Entry 6OJ4 (electron microscopy, 3.30 A resolution); this record covers chains B and P of the 11 polymer chains in the assembly.

# Chain B
Name: Inner capsid protein VP2
Source organism: Rotavirus A (strain RVA/Monkey/United States/RRV/1975/G3P5B[3])
Reference sequence: B3F2X3 (B3F2X3_ROTRH); numbering as in UniProt (aligned over 1-887)
Amino-acid sequence (887 residues; each row starts with the number of its first residue):
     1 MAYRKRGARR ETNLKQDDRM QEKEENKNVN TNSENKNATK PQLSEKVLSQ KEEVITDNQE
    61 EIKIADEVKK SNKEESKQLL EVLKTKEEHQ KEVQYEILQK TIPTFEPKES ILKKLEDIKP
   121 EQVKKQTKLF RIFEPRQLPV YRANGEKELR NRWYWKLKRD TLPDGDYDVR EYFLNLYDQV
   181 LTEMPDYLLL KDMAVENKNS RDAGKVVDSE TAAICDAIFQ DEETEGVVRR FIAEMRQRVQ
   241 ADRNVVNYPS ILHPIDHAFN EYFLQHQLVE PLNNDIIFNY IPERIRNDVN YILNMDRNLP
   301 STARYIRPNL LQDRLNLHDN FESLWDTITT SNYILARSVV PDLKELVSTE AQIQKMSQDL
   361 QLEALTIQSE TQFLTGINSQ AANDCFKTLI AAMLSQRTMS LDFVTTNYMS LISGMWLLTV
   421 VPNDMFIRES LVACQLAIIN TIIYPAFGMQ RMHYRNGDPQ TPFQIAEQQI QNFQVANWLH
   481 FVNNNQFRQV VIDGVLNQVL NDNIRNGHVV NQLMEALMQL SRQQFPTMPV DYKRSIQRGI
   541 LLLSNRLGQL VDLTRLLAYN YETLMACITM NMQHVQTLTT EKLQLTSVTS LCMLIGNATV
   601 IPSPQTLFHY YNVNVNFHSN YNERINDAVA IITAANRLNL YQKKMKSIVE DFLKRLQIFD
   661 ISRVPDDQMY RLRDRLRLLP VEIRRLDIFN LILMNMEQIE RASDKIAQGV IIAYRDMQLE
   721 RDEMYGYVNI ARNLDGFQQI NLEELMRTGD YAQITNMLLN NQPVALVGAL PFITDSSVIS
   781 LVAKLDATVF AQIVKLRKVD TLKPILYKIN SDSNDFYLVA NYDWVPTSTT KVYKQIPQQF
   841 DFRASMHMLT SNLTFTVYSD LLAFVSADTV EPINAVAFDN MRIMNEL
Unresolved in the structure: 1-106

# Chain P
Name: RNA-directed RNA polymerase
Source organism: Rotavirus A (strain RVA/Monkey/United States/RRV/1975/G3P5B[3])
Notes: EC 2.7.7.48
Reference sequence: B3F2X2 (B3F2X2_ROTRH); numbering as in UniProt (aligned over 1-1088)
Amino-acid sequence (1088 residues; numbered 1 to 1088; the number before each row is that of its first residue):
     1 MGKYNLILSE YLSFIYNSQS AVQIPIYYSS NSELENRCIE FHSKCLENSK NGLSLKKLFV
    61 EYSDVIENAT LLSILSYSYD KYNAVERKLV KYAKGKPLEA DLTVNELDYE NNKITSELFP
   121 TAEEYTDLLM DPAILTSLSS NLNAVMFWLE KHENDVAEKL KIYKRRLDLF TIVASTVNKY
   181 GVPRHNAKYR YEYEVMKDKP YYLVTWANSS IEMLMSVFSH EDYLIARELI VLSYSNRSTL
   241 AKLVSSPMSI LVALVDINGT FITNEELELE FSNKYVRAIV PDQTFDELKQ MLDNMRKAGL
   301 TDIPKMIQDW LVDCSIEKFP LMAKIYSWSF HVGFRKQKML DAALDQLKTE YTEDVDDEMY
   361 REYTMLIRDE VVKMLEEPVK HDDHLLQDSE LAGLLSMSSA SNGESRQLKF GRKTIFSTKK
   421 NMHVMDDMAN GRYTPGIIPP VNVDKPIPLG RRDVPGRRTR IIFILPYEYF IAQHAVVEKM
   481 LIYAKHTREY AEFYSQSNQL LSYGDVTRFL SNNSMVLYTD VSQWDSSQHN TQPFRKGIIM
   541 GLDMLANMTN DARVIQTLNL YKQTQINLMD SYVQIPDGNV IKKIQYGAVA SGEKQTKAAN
   601 SIANLALIKT VLSRISNKYS FATKIIRVDG DDNYAVLQFN TEVTKQMVQD VSNDVRETYA
   661 RMNTKVKALV STVGIEIAKR YIAGGKIFFR AGINLLNNEK KGQSTQWDQA AVLYSNYIVN
   721 RLRGFETDRE FILTKIMQMT SVAITGSLRL FPSERVLTTN STFKVFDSED FIIEYGTTDD
   781 EVYIQRAFMS LSSQKSGIAD EIAASSTFKN YVSRLSEQLL FSKNNIVSRG IALTEKAKLN
   841 SYAPISLEKR RAQISALLTM LQKPVTFKSS KITINDILRD IKPFFTVNEA HLPIQYQKFM
   901 PTLPDNVQYI IQCIGSRTYQ IEDDGSKSAI SRLISKYSVY KPSIEELYKV ISLHENEIQL
   961 YLISLGIPKI DADTYVGSKI YSQDKYRILE SYVYNLLSIN YGCYQLFDFN SPDLEKLIRI
  1021 PFKGKIPAVT FILHLYAKLE VINHAIKNGS WISLFCNYPK SEMIKLWKKM WNITSLRSPY
  1081 TNANFFQD
Unresolved in the structure: 1, 1088
Reported in the primary citation:
  - conformationally variable residues (loop rearrangement, order/disorder transition): Phe261 to Phe271, Gln499 to Arg508

# Chain B / chain P interface
Pairs across the interface - 23 pairs, chain B then chain P:
  Glu350(B) with Asn888(P); Arg1019(P); Phe1055(P)
  Ala351(B) with Arg1019(P)
  Gln354(B) with Arg1019(P); Ile1020(P), hydrogen bond (side chain-backbone); Pro1021(P)
  Ser357(B) with Pro1021(P)
  Gln358(B) with Phe1022(P)
  Leu362(B) with Lys1023(P)
  Glu363(B) with Lys1023(P), hydrogen bond (backbone-backbone); Lys1025(P); Lys1060(P), hydrogen bond (backbone-side chain)
  Ala364(B) with Lys1023(P); Gly1024(P), hydrogen bond (backbone-backbone); Ile1026(P), hydrophobic; Lys1060(P); Ile1064(P)
  Leu365(B) with Lys1025(P); Ile1064(P), hydrophobic
  Thr366(B) with Lys1060(P)
  Gln368(B) with Lys1060(P), hydrogen bond
  Thr371(B) with Lys1060(P), hydrogen bond
Interface residues without a listed pair, chain B (14 interface residues in all): Ile353, Leu374
Interface residues without a listed pair, chain P (14 interface residues in all): Asn1057, Met1063

# In short
Chain B and chain P each contribute 14 residues to their interface, with 6 hydrogen bonds. Among the polar
pairs are Gln354(B)-Ile1020(P), Glu363(B)-Lys1060(P) and Gln368(B)-Lys1060(P). From the paper: conformational
variability at Phe261(P) and Gln499(P).
Here chain B is Inner capsid protein VP2 and chain P is RNA-directed RNA polymerase, both from Rotavirus A
(strain RVA/Monkey/United States/RRV/1975/G3P5B[3]). Entry 6OJ4 (In situ structure of rotavirus VP1
RNA-dependent RNA polymerase (DLP)) was determined by electron microscopy together with 6OJ3, 6OJ5 and 6OJ6
from the same study.
